PDB entry 6BY3 | X-ray diffraction, 2.37 A resolution | chains A and B of the 3 polymer chains in the assembly

# Chain A
Protein: Antibody Heavy Chain
Source organism: Mus musculus
Notes: antibody fragment or engineered binder
Sequence (219 residues; each row starts with the number of its first residue):
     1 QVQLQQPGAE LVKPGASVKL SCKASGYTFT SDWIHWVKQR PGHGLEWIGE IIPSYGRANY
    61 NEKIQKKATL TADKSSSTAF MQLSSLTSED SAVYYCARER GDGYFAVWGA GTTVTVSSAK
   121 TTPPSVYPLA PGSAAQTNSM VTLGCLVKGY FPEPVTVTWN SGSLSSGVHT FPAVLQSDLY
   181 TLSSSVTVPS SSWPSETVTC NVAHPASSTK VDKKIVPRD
Disulfide bonds: Cys22-Cys96

# Chain B
Protein: Antibody Light Chain
Source organism: Mus musculus
Notes: antibody fragment or engineered binder
Sequence (212 residues; each row starts with the number of its first residue):
     1 DILLTQSPAI LSVSPGERVS FSCRASQSIG TDIHWYQQRT NGSPRLLIKY ASESISGIPS
    61 RFSGSGSGTD FTLSINSVES EDIANYYCQQ SNRWPFTFGS GTKLEIKRAD AAPTVSIFPP
   121 SSEQLTSGGA SVVCFLNNFY PKDINVKWKI DGSERQNGVL NSWTDQDSKD STYSMSSTLT
   181 LTKDEYERHN SYTCEATHKT STSPIVKSFN RN
Disulfide bonds: Cys23-Cys88, Cys134-Cys194

# Chain A / chain B interface
Contacting residue pairs (77):
  His35(A) - Phe96(B)
  Gln39(A) - Gln38(B)  hydrogen bond
  Gln39(A) - Tyr87(B)
  His43(A) - Tyr87(B)
  Gly44(A) - Tyr87(B)
  Leu45(A) - Tyr87(B)
  Leu45(A) - Phe98(B)
  Trp47(A) - Trp94(B)  hydrophobic
  Trp47(A) - Pro95(B)  hydrophobic
  Trp47(A) - Phe96(B)
  Glu50(A) - Trp94(B)  hydrogen bond
  Asn59(A) - Trp94(B)
  Tyr60(A) - Trp94(B)
  Glu62(A) - Asp1(B)
  Glu62(A) - Trp94(B)
  Glu62(A) - Pro95(B)
  Tyr95(A) - Gln38(B)  hydrogen bond
  Tyr95(A) - Gly42(B)  hydrogen bond (side chain-backbone)
  Tyr95(A) - Ser43(B)
  Tyr95(A) - Pro44(B)
  Glu99(A) - Phe96(B)
  Asp102(A) - Tyr50(B)  hydrogen bond (backbone-side chain)
  Gly103(A) - His34(B)  hydrogen bond (backbone-side chain)
  Gly103(A) - Gln89(B)  hydrogen bond (backbone-side chain)
  Gly103(A) - Ser91(B)
  Gly103(A) - Phe96(B)
  Tyr104(A) - His34(B)
  Tyr104(A) - Tyr36(B)
  Tyr104(A) - Leu46(B)  hydrophobic
  Tyr104(A) - Lys49(B)  hydrogen bond
  Phe105(A) - Tyr36(B)  hydrogen bond (backbone-side chain)
  Phe105(A) - Leu46(B)
  Phe105(A) - Phe98(B)  hydrophobic
  Trp108(A) - Tyr36(B)
  Trp108(A) - Pro44(B)
  Trp108(A) - Phe98(B)  hydrophobic
  Gly109(A) - Ser43(B)  hydrogen bond (backbone-side chain)
  Ala110(A) - Ser43(B)
  Tyr127(A) - Ser121(B)
  Tyr127(A) - Gln124(B)
  Tyr127(A) - Ser127(B)
  Pro128(A) - Ser121(B)
  Pro128(A) - Glu123(B)
  Leu129(A) - Phe118(B)
  Leu129(A) - Val133(B)  hydrophobic
  Leu129(A) - Phe135(B)  hydrophobic
  Ala130(A) - Phe118(B)
  Pro131(A) - Phe118(B)
  Thr142(A) - Ser116(B)
  Thr142(A) - Phe118(B)
  Leu146(A) - Ser131(B)
  Lys148(A) - Ser131(B)
  Ser165(A) - Lys169(B)  hydrogen bond (backbone-side chain)
  Ser166(A) - Lys169(B)
  Gly167(A) - Lys169(B)
  Val168(A) - Lys169(B)
  His169(A) - Asn137(B)
  His169(A) - Asn138(B)  hydrogen bond
  His169(A) - Asp167(B)  salt bridge
  His169(A) - Ser174(B)  hydrogen bond
  Phe171(A) - Phe135(B)  hydrophobic
  Phe171(A) - Asn137(B)
  Phe171(A) - Ser162(B)
  Phe171(A) - Thr164(B)
  Phe171(A) - Ser174(B)
  Phe171(A) - Met175(B)
  Phe171(A) - Ser176(B)
  Pro172(A) - Ser162(B)  hydrogen bond (backbone-side chain)
  Pro172(A) - Trp163(B)
  Val174(A) - Leu160(B)  hydrophobic
  Val174(A) - Asn161(B)
  Gln176(A) - Leu160(B)
  Ser183(A) - Phe135(B)
  Ser184(A) - Phe135(B)
  Ser185(A) - Phe135(B)
  Ser185(A) - Asn137(B)  hydrogen bond
  Asp219(A) - Ser122(B)
Interface residues without a listed pair, chain A (46 interface residues in all): Val37, Ala106, Gly132, Leu143, Gly144, Thr170
Interface residues without a listed pair, chain B (42 interface residues in all): Pro119, Thr178, Thr180

# Summary
Chain A and chain B form an interface of 46 and 42 residues respectively; the contacts include 15 hydrogen
bonds and 1 salt bridge. Polar contacts include His169(A)-Asp167(B), Gln39(A)-Gln38(B) and Glu50(A)-Trp94(B).
Here chain A is Antibody Heavy Chain and chain B is Antibody Light Chain, both from Mus musculus. Entry 6BY3
(Open and conductive conformation of KcsA-T75A mutant) was determined by X-ray diffraction (same publication
as 6BY2).
